Entry 9IVR (electron microscopy, 2.80 A resolution); this record covers chains F and K of the 24 polymer chains in the assembly.

[Chain F]
Molecule: Ras GTPase-activating protein-binding protein 1
From: Homo sapiens
Notes: EC 3.6.4.12, 3.6.4.13
UniProt: Q13283 (G3BP1_HUMAN); residue numbers follow UniProt; this construct covers 1-138
Sequence (141 residues; each row starts with the number of its first residue; numbers below 1 keep their minus sign (Gly-2 is residue -2)):
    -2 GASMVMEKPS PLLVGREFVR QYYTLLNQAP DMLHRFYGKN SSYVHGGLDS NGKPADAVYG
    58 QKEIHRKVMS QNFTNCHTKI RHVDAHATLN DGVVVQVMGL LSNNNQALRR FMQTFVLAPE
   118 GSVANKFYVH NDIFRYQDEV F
Unresolved in the structure: -2 to 4
Differences from the reference sequence: expression tag (-2 to 0)
UniProt features mapped onto this chain:
  - cross-link (Glycyl lysine isopeptide (Lys-Gly)): Lys36 (interchain with G-Cter in ubiquitin), Lys50 (interchain with G-Cter in ubiquitin), Lys59 (interchain with G-Cter in ubiquitin), Lys64 (interchain with G-Cter in ubiquitin), Lys76 (interchain with G-Cter in ubiquitin), Lys123 (interchain with G-Cter in ubiquitin)
  - natural variant: Arg78 (R78C: Found in a patient with a neurodevelopmental disorder; uncertain significance), Arg132 (R132I: Found in a patient with a neurodevelopmental disorder; uncertain significance)
  - mutagenesis: Phe15 (F15W: Decreased interaction with USP10), Phe33 (F33W: Abolished interaction with CAPRIN1 and ability to undergo liquid-liquid phase separation. Abolished interaction with USP10), Lys36 (K36R: In 10KR; abolished ubiquitination in response to heat shock, leading to decreased stress granule disassembly when associated with R-50, R-59, R-64, R-76, R-123, R-353, R-357, R-376 and R-393 ...), Lys50 (K50R: In 10KR; abolished ubiquitination in response to heat shock, leading to decreased stress granule disassembly when associated with R-36, R-59, R-64, R-76, R-123, R-353, R-357, R-376 and R-393 ...), Lys59 (K59R: In 10KR; abolished ubiquitination in response to heat shock, leading to decreased stress granule disassembly when associated with R-36, R-50, R-64, R-76, R-123, R-353, R-357, R-376 and R-393 ...), Lys64 (K64R: In 10KR; abolished ubiquitination in response to heat shock, leading to decreased stress granule disassembly when associated with R-36, R-50, R-59, R-76, R-123, R-353, R-357, R-376 and R-393 ...), Lys76 (K76R: In 10KR; abolished ubiquitination in response to heat shock, leading to decreased stress granule disassembly when associated with R-36, R-50, R-59, R-64, R-123, R-353, R-357, R-376 and R-393 ...), Lys123 (K123R: In 10KR; abolished ubiquitination in response to heat shock, leading to decreased stress granule disassembly when associated with R-36, R-50, R-59, R-64, R-76, R-353, R-357, R-376 and R-393 ...), Phe124 (F124W: Does not affect interaction with USP10)

[Chain K]
Molecule: Polyprotein P1234
From: Chikungunya virus
UniProt: A0A0U5KFN5 (A0A0U5KFN5_CHIKV); residues 468-511 here correspond to UniProt positions 1801-1844 (UniProt number = residue number + 1333)
Sequence (54 residues; each row starts with the number of its first residue):
   464 GPLGSETFPI TFGDFNDGEI ESLSSELLTF GDFLPGEVDD LTDSDWSTHH HHHH
Unresolved in the structure: 464-471, 510-517
Differences from the reference sequence: expression tag (464-467, 512-517)

[How chain F and chain K interact]
Residue-residue contacts (33; chain F residue first):
  Pro6(F) - Ile473(K)  hydrophobic
  Leu10(F) - Ile473(K)  hydrophobic
  Val11(F) - Ile473(K)  hydrophobic
  Val11(F) - Phe475(K)
  Glu14(F) - Phe475(K)
  Phe15(F) - Phe475(K)
  Arg17(F) - Glu484(K)  salt bridge
  Gln18(F) - Phe475(K)
  Gln18(F) - Ile483(K)
  Thr21(F) - Ile483(K)
  Thr21(F) - Ser487(K)
  Leu22(F) - Phe478(K)  hydrophobic
  Leu22(F) - Ile483(K)  hydrophobic
  Gln25(F) - Leu486(K)
  Gln25(F) - Ser487(K)
  Met29(F) - Phe478(K)
  Arg32(F) - Gly476(K)
  Arg32(F) - Asp477(K)  salt bridge
  Arg32(F) - Phe478(K)
  Arg32(F) - Glu482(K)  salt bridge
  Phe33(F) - Phe475(K)  hydrophobic
  Phe33(F) - Gly476(K)
  Phe33(F) - Phe478(K)  hydrophobic
  Asn122(F) - Pro472(K)
  Asn122(F) - Ile473(K)
  Asn122(F) - Thr474(K)  hydrogen bond (backbone-backbone)
  Lys123(F) - Thr474(K)
  Lys123(F) - Gly476(K)  hydrogen bond (side chain-backbone)
  Lys123(F) - Asp477(K)
  Lys123(F) - Phe478(K)
  Phe124(F) - Thr474(K)  hydrogen bond (backbone-backbone)
  Phe124(F) - Phe475(K)
  Phe124(F) - Gly476(K)  hydrogen bond (backbone-backbone)
Also at the interface, not in a pair above, chain F (19 interface residues in all): Ala26, Ala121, Tyr125

[Summary]
19 residues of chain F and 12 residues of chain K are in contact, with 4 hydrogen bonds and 3 salt bridges.
Among the polar pairs are Arg17(F)-Glu484(K), Arg32(F)-Asp477(K) and Arg32(F)-Glu482(K). Curated annotation
(UniProt) lists 9 mutagenesis sites on chain F.
Chain F is Ras GTPase-activating protein-binding protein 1 (Homo sapiens) and chain K is Polyprotein P1234
(Chikungunya virus); the structure, Cryo-EM structure of the CHIKV nsP3 peptide in complex with the NTF2L
domain of G3BP1 (Conformation ..., was determined by electron microscopy (same publication as 9IVQ, 9IVS and
9J5S).
